6O0E - chain A; structure by X-ray diffraction, 2.50 A resolution.

== Chain A ==
Name: Saxiphilin
From: Lithobates catesbeiana
UniProt: P31226 (SAX_LITCT); residues -18 to 825 here correspond to UniProt positions 1-844 (UniProt number = residue number + 19)
Chain sequence (853 residues; row label = number of the first residue in the row; numbers below 1 keep their minus sign (Met-18 is residue -18)):
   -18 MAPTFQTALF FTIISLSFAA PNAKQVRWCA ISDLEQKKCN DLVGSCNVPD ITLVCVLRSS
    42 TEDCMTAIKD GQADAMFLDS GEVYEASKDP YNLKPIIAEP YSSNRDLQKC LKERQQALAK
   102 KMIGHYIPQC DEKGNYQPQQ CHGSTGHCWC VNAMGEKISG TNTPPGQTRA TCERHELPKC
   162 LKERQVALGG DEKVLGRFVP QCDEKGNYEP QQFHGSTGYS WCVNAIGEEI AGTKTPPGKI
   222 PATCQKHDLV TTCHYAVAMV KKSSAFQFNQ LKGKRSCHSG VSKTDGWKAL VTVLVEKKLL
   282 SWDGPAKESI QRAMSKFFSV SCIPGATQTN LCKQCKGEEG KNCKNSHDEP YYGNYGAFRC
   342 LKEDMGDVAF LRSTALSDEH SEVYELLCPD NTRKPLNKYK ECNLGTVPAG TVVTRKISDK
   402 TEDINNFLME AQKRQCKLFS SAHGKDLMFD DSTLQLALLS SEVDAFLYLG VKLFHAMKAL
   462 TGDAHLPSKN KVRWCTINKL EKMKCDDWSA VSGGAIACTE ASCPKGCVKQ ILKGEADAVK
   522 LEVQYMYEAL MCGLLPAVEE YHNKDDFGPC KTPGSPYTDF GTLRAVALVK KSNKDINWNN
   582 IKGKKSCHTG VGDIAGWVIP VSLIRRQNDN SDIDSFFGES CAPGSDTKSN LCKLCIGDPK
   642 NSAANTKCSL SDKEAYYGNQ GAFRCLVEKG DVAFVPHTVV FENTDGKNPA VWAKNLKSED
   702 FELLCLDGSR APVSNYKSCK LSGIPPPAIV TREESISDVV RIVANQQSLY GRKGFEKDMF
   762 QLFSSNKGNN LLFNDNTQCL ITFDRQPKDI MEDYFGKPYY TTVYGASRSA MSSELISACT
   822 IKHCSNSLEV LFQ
Not modelled in the structure: -18 to 3, 172-177, 585-586, 620-621, 637-647, 673-674, 707-711, 717-718, 833-834
Cystine bridges: Cys10-Cys45, Cys20-Cys36, Cys27-Cys417, Cys91-Cys111, Cys122-Cys129, Cys131-Cys153, Cys161-Cys183, Cys203-Cys225, Cys234-Cys825, Cys258-Cys341, Cys303-Cys316, Cys313-Cys324, Cys369-Cys383, Cys476-Cys508, Cys486-Cys499, Cys533-Cys820, Cys551-Cys780, Cys588-Cys666, Cys622-Cys636, Cys633-Cys649, Cys706-Cys720
Differences from the reference sequence: expression tag (826-834)
Residues lining bound ligands: Saxitoxin (9SL; [(3aS,4R,10aS)-2,6-diamino-10,10-dihydroxy-3a,4,9,10-tetrahydro-3H,8H-pyrrolo[1,2-c]purin-4-yl]methyl carbamate): Glu540, Tyr558, Phe561, Thr563, Pro727, Phe784, Asp785, Arg786, Gln787, Lys789, Glu793, Asp794, Tyr795, Gly797
What the authors report for this chain:
  - binding site for Saxitoxin: Glu540, Phe784, Asp785, Asp794

== Summary ==
Ligands of chain A: Saxitoxin. The paper reports a binding site for Saxitoxin at Glu540, Phe784 and Asp785
among others.
Chain A is Saxiphilin (Lithobates catesbeiana); the structure, Saxiphilin:STX complex, soaking, was determined
by X-ray diffraction together with 6O0D and 6O0F from the same study.
